Entry 7L05 (X-ray diffraction, 2.21 A resolution); this record covers chains A and E of the 6 polymer chains in the assembly.

== Chain A ==
Name: Tubulin alpha-1B chain
Organism: Sus scrofa
UniProt: Q2XVP4 (TBA1B_PIG); numbering as in UniProt (aligned over 1-451)
Amino-acid sequence (451 residues; row label = number of the first residue in the row):
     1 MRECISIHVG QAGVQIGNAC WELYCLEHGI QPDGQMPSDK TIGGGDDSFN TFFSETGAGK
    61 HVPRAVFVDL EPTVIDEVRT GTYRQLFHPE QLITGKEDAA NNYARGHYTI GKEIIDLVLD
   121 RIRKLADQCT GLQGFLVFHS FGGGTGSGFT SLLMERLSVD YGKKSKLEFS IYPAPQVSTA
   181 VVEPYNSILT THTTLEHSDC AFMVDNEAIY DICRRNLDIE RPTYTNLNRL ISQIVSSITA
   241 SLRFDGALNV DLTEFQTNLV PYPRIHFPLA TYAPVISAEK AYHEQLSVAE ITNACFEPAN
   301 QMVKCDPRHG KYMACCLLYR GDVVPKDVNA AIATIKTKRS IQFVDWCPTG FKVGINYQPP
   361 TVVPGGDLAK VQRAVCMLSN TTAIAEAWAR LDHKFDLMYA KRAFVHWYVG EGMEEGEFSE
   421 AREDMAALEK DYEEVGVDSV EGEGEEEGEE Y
Not modelled in the structure: 440-451
Bound ions: Ca2+: D39, T41, G44, E55
Small-molecule neighbours: GTP (guanosine-5'-triphosphate): G10, Q11, A12, Q15, I16, D69, D98, A99, A100, N101, S140, G142, G143, G144, T145, G146, I171, P173, V177, S178, T179, E183, N206, Y224, L227, N228, I231
UniProt features mapped onto this chain:
  - motif: M1 to C4 (MREC motif)
  - active site: E254
  - binding site (GTP): G10, Q11, A12, Q15, E71, A99, S140, G143, G144, T145, G146, T179, E183, N206, Y224, N228, L252
  - binding site (Mg(2+)): E71
  - site: Y451 (Involved in polymerization)
  - modified residue: K40 (N6,N6,N6-trimethyllysine), S48 (Phosphoserine), S232 (Phosphoserine), Y282 (3'-nitrotyrosine), R339 (Omega-N-methylarginine), S439 (Phosphoserine), E443 (5-glutamyl polyglutamate), E445 (5-glutamyl polyglutamate), Y451 (3'-nitrotyrosine)
  - cross-link (Glycyl lysine isopeptide (Lys-Gly)): K326 (interchain with G-Cter in ubiquitin), K370 (interchain with G-Cter in ubiquitin)

== Chain E ==
Name: Stathmin-4
Organism: Rattus norvegicus
UniProt: P63043 (STMN4_RAT); residues 5-145 here correspond to UniProt positions 49-189 (UniProt number = residue number + 44)
Amino-acid sequence (149 residues; each row starts with the number of its first residue):
     3 MADMEVIELN KCTSGQSFEV ILKPPSFDGV PEFNASLPRR RDPSLEEIQK KLEAAEERRK
    63 YQEAELLKHL AEKREHEREV IQKAIEENNN FIKMAKEKLA QKMESNKENR EAHLAAMLER
   123 LQEKDKHAEE VRKNKELKEE ASRHHHHHH
Not modelled in the structure: 3-5, 29-43, 142-151
Sequence notes: initiating methionine (3); cloning artifact (4); expression tag (146-151)
UniProt features mapped onto this chain:
  - modified residue: S46 (Phosphoserine)

== Chain A / chain E interface ==
Contacting residue pairs (65):
  H107(A) - K53(E)  hydrogen bond
  H107(A) - L54(E)
  Y108(A) - K53(E)
  Y108(A) - L54(E)  hydrophobic
  Y108(A) - A57(E)  hydrophobic
  Y108(A) - R61(E)
  T109(A) - R61(E)  hydrogen bond
  K112(A) - E58(E)  salt bridge
  E155(A) - I50(E)
  E155(A) - K53(E)  salt bridge
  R156(A) - L47(E)
  R156(A) - Q51(E)
  V159(A) - P45(E)
  V159(A) - L47(E)
  V159(A) - I50(E)  hydrophobic
  E196(A) - D44(E)
  H197(A) - D44(E)
  H197(A) - P45(E)
  D245(A) - C14(E)
  D245(A) - S16(E)  hydrogen bond (backbone-side chain)
  A247(A) - N12(E)
  A247(A) - S19(E)
  L248(A) - S19(E)
  P325(A) - Q18(E)
  P325(A) - F20(E)  hydrophobic
  V328(A) - F20(E)  hydrophobic
  N329(A) - M6(E)
  N329(A) - V8(E)
  N329(A) - F20(E)
  N329(A) - V22(E)
  I332(A) - M6(E)  hydrophobic
  I332(A) - V22(E)  hydrophobic
  K336(A) - L24(E)
  D345(A) - P27(E)
  D345(A) - S28(E)  hydrogen bond (backbone-backbone)
  C347(A) - P27(E)
  P348(A) - K25(E)
  P348(A) - P27(E)
  T349(A) - I23(E)
  T349(A) - L24(E)  hydrogen bond (backbone-backbone)
  T349(A) - K25(E)  hydrogen bond (backbone-backbone)
  G350(A) - V22(E)
  F351(A) - E21(E)
  F351(A) - V22(E)  hydrogen bond (backbone-backbone)
  F351(A) - L24(E)  hydrophobic
  K352(A) - F20(E)
  K352(A) - E21(E)  salt bridge
  V353(A) - S19(E)
  V353(A) - F20(E)  hydrogen bond (backbone-backbone)
  G354(A) - Q18(E)
  I355(A) - G17(E)
  I355(A) - Q18(E)  hydrogen bond (backbone-backbone)
  N356(A) - S16(E)
  Y357(A) - T15(E)
  Y357(A) - S16(E)  hydrogen bond (backbone-backbone)
  Y357(A) - G17(E)
  Y357(A) - Q18(E)  hydrogen bond
  V409(A) - Q64(E)  hydrogen bond (backbone-side chain)
  G410(A) - R61(E)
  G410(A) - Q64(E)
  E411(A) - R61(E)  hydrogen bond (backbone-side chain)
  G412(A) - A57(E)
  G412(A) - R60(E)  hydrogen bond (backbone-side chain)
  G412(A) - R61(E)
  E414(A) - R60(E)  salt bridge
Interface residues without a listed pair, chain A (40 interface residues in all): L152, S158, T193, G246, A333, W346
Interface residues without a listed pair, chain E (32 interface residues in all): P26, S46, E55

== In short ==
The interface between chain A and chain E involves 40 residues on one side and 32 on the other; the contacts
include 14 hydrogen bonds and 4 salt bridges. Among the polar pairs are K112(A)-E58(E), E155(A)-K53(E) and
K352(A)-E21(E). Chain A binds GTP.
Here chain A is Tubulin alpha-1B chain (Sus scrofa) and chain E is Stathmin-4 (Rattus norvegicus). Entry 7L05
(Complex of novel maytansinoid M24 bound to T2R-TTL (two tubulin alpha/beta heterodimers, RB3 stathmin-like
domain, and ...) was determined by X-ray diffraction.
